7MW2 - chains A and D of the 9 polymer chains in the assembly; structure by electron microscopy, 2.97 A resolution.

[Chain A]
Name: Spike glycoprotein
Source organism: Severe acute respiratory syndrome coronavirus 2
Reference sequence: P0DTC2 (SPIKE_SARS2); numbering as in UniProt (aligned over 1-1208)
Amino-acid sequence (1288 residues; row label = number of the first residue in the row):
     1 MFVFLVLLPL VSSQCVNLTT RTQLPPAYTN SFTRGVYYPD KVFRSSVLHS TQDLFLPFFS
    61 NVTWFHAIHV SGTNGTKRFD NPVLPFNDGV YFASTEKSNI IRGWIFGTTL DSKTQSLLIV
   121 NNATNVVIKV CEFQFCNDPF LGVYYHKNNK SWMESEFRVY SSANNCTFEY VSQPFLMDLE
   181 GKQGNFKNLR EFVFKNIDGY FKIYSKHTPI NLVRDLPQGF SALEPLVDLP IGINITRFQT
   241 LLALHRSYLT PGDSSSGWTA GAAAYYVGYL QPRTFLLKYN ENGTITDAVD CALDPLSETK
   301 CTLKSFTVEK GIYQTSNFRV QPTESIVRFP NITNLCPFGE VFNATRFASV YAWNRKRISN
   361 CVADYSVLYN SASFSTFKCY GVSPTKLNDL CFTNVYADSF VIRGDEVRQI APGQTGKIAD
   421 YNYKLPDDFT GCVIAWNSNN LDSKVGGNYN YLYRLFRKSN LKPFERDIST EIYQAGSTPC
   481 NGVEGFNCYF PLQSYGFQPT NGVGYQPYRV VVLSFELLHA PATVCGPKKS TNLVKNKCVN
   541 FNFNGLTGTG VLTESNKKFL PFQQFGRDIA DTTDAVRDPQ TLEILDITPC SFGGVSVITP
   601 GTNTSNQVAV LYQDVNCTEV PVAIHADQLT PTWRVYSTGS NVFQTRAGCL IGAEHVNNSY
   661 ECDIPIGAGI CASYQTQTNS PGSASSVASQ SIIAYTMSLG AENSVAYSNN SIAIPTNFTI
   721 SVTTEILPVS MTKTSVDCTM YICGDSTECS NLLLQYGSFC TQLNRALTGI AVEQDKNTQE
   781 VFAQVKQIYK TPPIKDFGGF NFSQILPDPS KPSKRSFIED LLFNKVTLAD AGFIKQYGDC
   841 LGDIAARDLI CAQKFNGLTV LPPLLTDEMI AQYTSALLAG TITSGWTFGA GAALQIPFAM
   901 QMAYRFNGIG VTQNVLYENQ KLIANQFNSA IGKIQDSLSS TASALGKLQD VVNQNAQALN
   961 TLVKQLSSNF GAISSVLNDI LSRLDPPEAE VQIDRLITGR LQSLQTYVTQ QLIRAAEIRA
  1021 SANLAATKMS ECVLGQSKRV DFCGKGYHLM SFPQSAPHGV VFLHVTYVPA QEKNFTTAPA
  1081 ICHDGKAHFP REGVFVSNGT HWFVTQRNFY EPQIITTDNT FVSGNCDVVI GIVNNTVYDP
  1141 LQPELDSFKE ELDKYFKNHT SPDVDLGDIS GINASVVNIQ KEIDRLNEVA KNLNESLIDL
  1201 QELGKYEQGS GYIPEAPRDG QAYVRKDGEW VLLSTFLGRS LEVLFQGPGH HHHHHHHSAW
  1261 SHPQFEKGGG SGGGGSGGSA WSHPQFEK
Disordered / not traced: 1-26, 68-78, 96-97, 142-156, 177-186, 246-262, 621-640, 676-689, 828-853, 1146-1288
Construct notes: conflict G682 (Arg in P0DTC2), S683 (Arg in P0DTC2), S685 (Arg in P0DTC2), P986 (Lys in P0DTC2), P987 (Val in P0DTC2); expression tag (1209-1288)
Disulfides: C131-C166, C291-C301, C336-C361, C379-C432, C391-C525, C480-C488, C538-C590, C617-C649, C662-C671, C738-C760, C743-C749, C1032-C1043, C1082-C1126
Covalent attachments: N-acetylglucosamine (NAG) linked to N61, N125, N165, N234, N282, N331, N343, N603, N616, N657, N709, N717, N801, N1074, N1098, N1134
UniProt features mapped onto this chain:
  - region: N280 to C301 (Putative superantigen), R403 to D405 (Integrin-binding motif), N448 to F456 (Immunodominant HLA epitope recognized by the CD8+), P681, A684 (Putative superantigen), S816 to Y837 (Fusion peptide 1), K835 to F855 (Fusion peptide 2), D1163 to E1202 (Heptad repeat 2)
  - site: R815, S816 (Cleavage)
  - glycosylation: N17 (N-linked (GlcNAc...) (complex) asparagine), N61 (N-linked (GlcNAc...) (hybrid) asparagine), N74 (N-linked (GlcNAc...) (complex) asparagine), N122 (N-linked (GlcNAc...) (hybrid) asparagine), N149 (N-linked (GlcNAc...) (complex) asparagine), N165 (N-linked (GlcNAc...) (complex) asparagine), N234 (N-linked (GlcNAc...) (high mannose) asparagine), N282 (N-linked (GlcNAc...) (complex) asparagine), T323 (O-linked (GalNAc) threonine), S325 (O-linked (HexNAc...) serine), N331 (N-linked (GlcNAc...) (complex) asparagine), N343 (N-linked (GlcNAc...) (complex) asparagine), N603 (N-linked (GlcNAc...) (hybrid) asparagine), N616 (N-linked (GlcNAc...) (complex) asparagine), N657 (N-linked (GlcNAc...) (complex) asparagine), T676 (O-linked (GlcNAc...) threonine), T678 (O-linked (GlcNAc...) threonine), N709 (N-linked (GlcNAc...) (high mannose) asparagine), N717 (N-linked (GlcNAc...) (hybrid) asparagine), N801 (N-linked (GlcNAc...) (hybrid) asparagine) and 6 more in UniProt
What the authors report for this chain:
  - conformationally variable residues (side-chain flip): F486

[Chain D]
Name: Fab of antibody clone 6, heavy chain
Source organism: Homo sapiens
Notes: antibody fragment or engineered binder
Amino-acid sequence (237 residues; row label = number of the first residue in the row):
     1 MERHWIFLFL LSVTAGVHSQ VQLQQSAAEL ARPGASVKMS CKASGYTFTS YTMHWVKQRP
    61 GQGLEWIGYI NPTSGYTEYN QNFKDKTTLT ADKSSSTAYM QLNSLTSEDS AVYYCAREGH
   121 RVGPAYWGQG TLVTVSAAST KGPSVFPLAP SSKSTSGGTA ALGCLVKDYF PEPVTVSWNS
   181 GALTSGVHTF PAVLQSSGLY SLSSVVTVPS SSLGTQTYIC NVNHKPSNTK VDKKVEP
Disordered / not traced: 1-20, 153-157
Disulfides: C41-C115, C164-C220

[How chain A and chain D interact]
Contacting residue pairs (17):
  L455(A) - R121(D)
  F456(A) - R121(D)
  G482(A) - S50(D)
  V483(A) - T49(D)
  V483(A) - S50(D)
  V483(A) - N71(D)
  V483(A) - T73(D)
  E484(A) - S50(D)  hydrogen bond (backbone-backbone)
  E484(A) - Y51(D)
  E484(A) - T52(D)  hydrogen bond (backbone-backbone)
  E484(A) - E118(D)
  E484(A) - G119(D)
  E484(A) - H120(D)
  G485(A) - T52(D)
  G485(A) - E118(D)
  Y489(A) - R121(D)
  Q493(A) - R121(D)  hydrogen bond
Interface residues without a listed pair, chain A (9 interface residues in all): F486
Interface residues without a listed pair, chain D (11 interface residues in all): Y69
The authors on this interface:
  - epitope / paratope residues, chain A: E484(A)

[Summary]
Chain A and chain D form an interface of 9 and 11 residues respectively, with 3 hydrogen bonds. Polar pairs
include Q493(A)-R121(D), E484(A)-S50(D) and E484(A)-T52(D). N-acetylglucosamine is covalently linked to
N61(A), N125(A), N165(A), N234(A), N282(A) and N331(A) and 10 more. From the paper: the epitope/paratope
residue E484(A); conformational variability at F486(A).
Chain A is Spike glycoprotein (Severe acute respiratory syndrome coronavirus 2) and chain D is Fab of antibody
clone 6, heavy chain (Homo sapiens); the structure, Structure of the SARS-CoV-2 Spike trimer with all RBDs
down in complex with the Fab fragment ..., was determined by electron microscopy (same publication as 7MW3,
7MW4, 7MW5 and 7MW6).
